Entry 2IFD (X-ray diffraction, 2.00 A resolution); this record covers chain A.

# Chain A
Name: M-phase inducer phosphatase 2
Source organism: Homo sapiens
Notes: EC 3.1.3.48; fragment: CATALYTIC DOMAIN, residues 391-564
Reference sequence: P30305 (MPIP2_HUMAN); residues 377-550 here correspond to UniProt positions 391-564 (UniProt number = residue number + 14)
Chain sequence (175 residues; row label = number of the first residue in the row):
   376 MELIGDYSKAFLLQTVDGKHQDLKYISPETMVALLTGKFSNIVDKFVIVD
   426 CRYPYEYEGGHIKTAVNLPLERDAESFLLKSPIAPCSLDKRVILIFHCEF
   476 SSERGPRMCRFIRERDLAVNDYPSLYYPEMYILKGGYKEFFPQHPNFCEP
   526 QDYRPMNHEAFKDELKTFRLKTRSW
Differences from the reference sequence: initiating methionine (376); engineered mutation L492 (Arg506 in P30305)
Curated features (UniProtKB/Swiss-Prot):
  - active site: C473
  - modified residue (Phosphoserine): S456, S549

# Summary
UniProt lists active-site residue C473.
Chain A is M-phase inducer phosphatase 2 (Homo sapiens); the structure, Crystal structure of a remote binding
site mutant, R492L, of CDC25B Phosphatase catalytic domain, was determined by X-ray diffraction (same
publication as 2IFV).
